9ARL - chains B and C of the 3 polymer chains in the assembly; structure by electron microscopy, 4.00 A resolution.

Chain B:
Molecule: NtnH
From: Clostridium botulinum A
UniProtKB: B0FNQ9 (B0FNQ9_CLOBO); residues 1-1161 here = UniProt positions 1-1161
Chain sequence (1161 residues; each row starts with the number of its first residue):
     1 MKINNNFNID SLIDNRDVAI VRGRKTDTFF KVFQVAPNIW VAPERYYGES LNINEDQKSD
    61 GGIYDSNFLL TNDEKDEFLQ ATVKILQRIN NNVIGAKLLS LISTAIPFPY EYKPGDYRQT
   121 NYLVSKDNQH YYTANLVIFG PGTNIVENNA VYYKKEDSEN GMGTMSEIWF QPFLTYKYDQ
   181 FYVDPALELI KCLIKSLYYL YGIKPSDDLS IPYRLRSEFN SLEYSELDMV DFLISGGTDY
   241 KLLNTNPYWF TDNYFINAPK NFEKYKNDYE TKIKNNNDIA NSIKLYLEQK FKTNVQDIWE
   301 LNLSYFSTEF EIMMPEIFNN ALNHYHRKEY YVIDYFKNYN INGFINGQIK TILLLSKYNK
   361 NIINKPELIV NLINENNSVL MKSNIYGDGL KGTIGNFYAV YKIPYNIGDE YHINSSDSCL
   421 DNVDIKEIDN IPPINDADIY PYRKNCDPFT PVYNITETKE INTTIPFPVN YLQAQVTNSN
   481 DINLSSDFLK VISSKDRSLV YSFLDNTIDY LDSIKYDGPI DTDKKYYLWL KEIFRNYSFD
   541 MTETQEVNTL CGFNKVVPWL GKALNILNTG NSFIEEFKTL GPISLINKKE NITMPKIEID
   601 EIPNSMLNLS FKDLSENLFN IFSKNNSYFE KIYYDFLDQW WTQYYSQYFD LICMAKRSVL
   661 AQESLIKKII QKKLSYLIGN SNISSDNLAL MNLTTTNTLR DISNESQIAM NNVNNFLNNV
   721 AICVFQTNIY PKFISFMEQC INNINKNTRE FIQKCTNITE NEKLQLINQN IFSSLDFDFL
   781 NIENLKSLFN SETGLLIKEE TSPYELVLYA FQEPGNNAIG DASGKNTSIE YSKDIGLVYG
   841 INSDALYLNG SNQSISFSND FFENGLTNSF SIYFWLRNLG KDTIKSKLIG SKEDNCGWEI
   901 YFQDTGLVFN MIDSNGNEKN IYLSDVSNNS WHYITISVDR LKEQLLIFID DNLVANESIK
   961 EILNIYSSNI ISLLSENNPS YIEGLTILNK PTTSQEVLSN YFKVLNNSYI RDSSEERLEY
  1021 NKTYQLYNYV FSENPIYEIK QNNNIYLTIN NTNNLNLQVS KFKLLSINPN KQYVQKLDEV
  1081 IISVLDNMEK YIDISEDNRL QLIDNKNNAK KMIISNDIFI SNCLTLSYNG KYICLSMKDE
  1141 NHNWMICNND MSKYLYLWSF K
Disordered / not traced: 411-416, 1052-1056, 1140-1142
Cystine bridges: Cys-551/Cys-723

Chain C:
Molecule: OrfX2
From: Clostridium botulinum A
UniProtKB: B0FNQ5 (B0FNQ5_CLOBO); residues 1-750 here = UniProt positions 1-750
Chain sequence (750 residues; each row starts with the number of its first residue):
     1 MNNLKPFIYY DWEKTILKNT KENYSINEII PKTFFMELHG TKITNSTLNG TWKSWNLTNE
    61 GEGSYPVLKC IIDDGYLDMN FGASSEKIPL KNVWIKLCMK INPNSDGTYS IPEKSSSFYI
   121 KDNSLKISKD NLILDKYLNK LMLSYFKNNI KNIEMFINKS RIQTKVVGDL SLLGWNTENS
   181 VSFRTMNEFI KKDNLYPKDF KAVYSYRKMT FTATGTFDSW EMTTGADGRN IRFKCPIKYA
   241 VYDLDGDVFN SSTENFLLIQ VDLTYFDSKT TINDPTGEND GKQFNLKIKT NDDKLKNVLI
   301 VTYNLTDTDG SMSSEDKDFL SLAFRNWFNE NIQQFEQIFA YILLDETAKI PEYQWLKPTQ
   361 ISYGSASVET ANDEPDLDAS IFSAMSMVEN NTNSTPSHAV DNRMLQLTKT QAAFGISFPL
   421 FIEHFLKQAL LSSQFISVDD IVADINTLTI TNNKQIIFGK VENSDGKNVD SSLKPGKLKL
   481 SLQNNLIVLE LFDLTWEQGR GVTGHFDFRQ EYELALESKS GKQIPILKVH DEPEIEYYVE
   541 EAQWKTNEDM IVSAVVGTVF SMILGASMKL AGSALSKAGK LIRSKATTIK GRKKIYINRS
   601 NVRQLRKDSG ATEIELERIN RRNSSIAAED ARLISNNGTT SIQTLGDMKK KPMSTGQRIA
   661 IGAKKIAGTA VMFGAVGLGM NFGEMLINYI NAMENNDYSA IPGINSFMQQ CIGAMQWPDK
   721 DSELKVTFGK LQGIYLLGGT LEKNNKTDNK
Disordered / not traced: 1-167, 291-296, 678-680, 720-723, 742-750

Chain B / chain C interface:
Contacting residue pairs (24; chain B residue first):
  Arg-22(B) / Ser-314(C)  hydrogen bond
  Arg-22(B) / Glu-315(C)
  Lys-25(B) / Ser-313(C)
  Lys-25(B) / Ser-314(C)
  Lys-25(B) / Glu-315(C)  salt bridge
  Asp-27(B) / Ser-314(C)
  Tyr-112(B) / Asp-245(C)  hydrogen bond (side chain-backbone)
  Arg-118(B) / Lys-208(C)  hydrogen bond (side chain-backbone)
  Val-124(B) / Glu-315(C)
  Asn-128(B) / Asp-318(C)  hydrogen bond
  Asn-128(B) / Phe-319(C)
  Gln-129(B) / Arg-207(C)
  Tyr-131(B) / Arg-207(C)
  Tyr-131(B) / Phe-319(C)
  Asp-436(B) / Arg-207(C)  salt bridge
  Ile-439(B) / Arg-207(C)  hydrogen bond (backbone-side chain)
  Tyr-440(B) / Arg-207(C)
  Tyr-440(B) / Lys-208(C)
  Pro-441(B) / Met-209(C)  hydrophobic
  Arg-443(B) / Met-209(C)
  Arg-443(B) / Phe-211(C)
  Arg-443(B) / Asp-247(C)  salt bridge
  Arg-443(B) / Asp-316(C)  salt bridge
  Lys-444(B) / Asp-247(C)  salt bridge
Other interface residues (no listed pair), chain B (20 interface residues in all): Arg-24, Thr-26, Lys-126, Asp-127, Asp-278
Other interface residues (no listed pair), chain C (14 interface residues in all): Tyr-206, Leu-244

Overview:
20 residues of chain B face 14 of chain C across their interface, with 5 hydrogen bonds and 5 salt bridges.
Among the polar pairs are Lys-25(B)/Glu-315(C), Asp-436(B)/Arg-207(C) and Arg-443(B)/Asp-247(C).
Chain B is NtnH and chain C is OrfX2, both from Clostridium botulinum A; the structure, CryoEM structure of
BoNT-NTNH-OrfX2 complex from Clostridium botulinum strain A1-ST7B, major class, was determined by electron
microscopy (same publication as 9ARJ and 9ARK).
